PDB entry 5EXC | X-ray diffraction, 2.14 A resolution | chains aa and cc of the 8 polymer chains in the assembly

# Chain aa (and cc)
Name: Green fluorescent protein
From: Dendronephthya sp. SSAL-2002
Notes: chain cc of this document is another copy of the same molecule, construct and numbering; everything in this record applies to it too
UniProt: Q8T6U0 (Q8T6U0_9CNID); aligned to UniProt positions 62-223 over residues 64-225 (the alignment contains insertions or deletions, so no single offset holds)
Chain sequence (170 residues; each row starts with the number of its first residue):
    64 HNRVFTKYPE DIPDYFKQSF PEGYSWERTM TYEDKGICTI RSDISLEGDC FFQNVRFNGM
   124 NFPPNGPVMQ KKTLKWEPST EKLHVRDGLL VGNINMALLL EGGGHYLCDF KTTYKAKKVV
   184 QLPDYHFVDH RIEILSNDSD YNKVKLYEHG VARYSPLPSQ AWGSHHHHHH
Not modelled in the structure: 229-233 (chain cc: 230-233)
Construct notes: chromophore (64, 64, 64); expression tag (226-233)
Modified residues: H64 (chromophore; RC7)

# Chain aa / chain cc interface
Pairs across the interface - 26 pairs, chain aa then chain cc:
  E90(aa) - M123(cc)
  E90(aa) - N124(cc)  hydrogen bond (side chain-backbone)
  R91(aa) - M123(cc)
  T92(aa) - N124(cc)
  I100(aa) - T92(cc)
  I100(aa) - I100(cc)  hydrophobic
  I100(aa) - T102(cc)
  T102(aa) - T102(cc)  hydrogen bond
  T102(aa) - M123(cc)
  I103(aa) - M123(cc)
  N121(aa) - N121(cc)  hydrogen bond
  G122(aa) - R104(cc)
  M123(aa) - E90(cc)
  M123(aa) - R91(cc)
  M123(aa) - T102(cc)
  M123(aa) - I103(cc)
  M123(aa) - R104(cc)
  N124(aa) - E90(cc)  hydrogen bond (backbone-side chain)
  N124(aa) - T92(cc)
  N124(aa) - K174(cc)
  P127(aa) - D150(cc)
  N128(aa) - D150(cc)
  D150(aa) - P126(cc)
  D150(aa) - P127(cc)
  K174(aa) - N124(cc)
  T176(aa) - N124(cc)  hydrogen bond
Interface residues without a listed pair, chain aa (17 interface residues in all): R104, P126
Interface residues without a listed pair, chain cc (15 interface residues in all): T176

# Summary
17 residues of chain aa and 15 residues of chain cc are in contact; the contacts include 5 hydrogen bonds.
Polar pairs include E90(aa)-N124(cc), T102(aa)-T102(cc) and N121(aa)-N121(cc).
Chain aa and chain cc are both Green fluorescent protein (Dendronephthya sp. SSAL-2002); the structure,
Photoconverted red fluorescent protein DendRFP, was determined by X-ray diffraction together with 5EXB from
the same study.
